5CQQ - chains A and D of the 3 polymer chains in the assembly; structure by X-ray diffraction, 3.10 A resolution.

Chain A:
Name: Regulatory protein zeste
From: Drosophila melanogaster
Reference sequence: P09956 (ZEST_DROME); residues 51-130 here = UniProt positions 51-130
Chain sequence (82 residues; numbered 49 to 130; the number before each row is that of its first residue):
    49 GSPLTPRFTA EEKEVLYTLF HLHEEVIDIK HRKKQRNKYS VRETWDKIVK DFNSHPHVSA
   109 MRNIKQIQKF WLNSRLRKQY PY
Unresolved in the structure: 49-51, 82-86
Differences from the reference sequence: expression tag (49-50)

Chain D:
Molecule: 19-nt DNA strand
Sequence (19 nucleotides; row label = number of the first residue in the row):
     1 AAAAACGAGT GGAAAACAG

Interface between chain A and chain D:
Pairs across the interface (18):
  Thr53(A) with DG7(D), phosphate contact; DA8(D), hydrogen bond to the phosphate
  Arg55(A) with DC6(D), sugar contact; DG7(D), phosphate contact
  Phe56(A) with DG7(D), hydrogen bond to the phosphate
  Lys61(A) with DC6(D), salt bridge to the phosphate
  Lys81(A) with DA16(D), salt bridge to the phosphate
  Gln114(A) with DA8(D), phosphate contact
  Lys117(A) with DA8(D), base contact; DG9(D), hydrogen bond to the base; DT10(D), base contact
  Phe118(A) with DG7(D), phosphate contact
  Asn121(A) with DG7(D), base contact; DA8(D), hydrogen bond to the base
  Arg125(A) with DC6(D), base contact; DG7(D), hydrogen bond to the base; DA8(D), base contact
  Gln127(A) with DC6(D), hydrogen bond to the phosphate
Also at the interface, not in a pair above, chain A (14 interface residues in all): Pro54, Ile77, Lys113
Also at the interface, not in a pair above, chain D (8 interface residues in all): DA5, DA15

Overview:
14 residues of chain A face 8 of chain D across their interface, with 6 hydrogen bonds and 2 salt bridges.
Polar pairs include Lys117(A)-DG9(D), Asn121(A)-DA8(D) and Arg125(A)-DG7(D).
Chain A is Regulatory protein zeste (Drosophila melanogaster) and chain D is a 19-nt DNA strand; the
structure, Crystal structure of the Drosophila Zeste DNA binding domain in complex with DNA, was determined by
X-ray diffraction.
